2VUY - chains A and B; structure by X-ray diffraction, 3.00 A resolution.

== Chain A (and B) ==
Protein: Glycogen operon protein glgx
Organism: Sulfolobus solfataricus
Notes: EC 3.2.1.-; chain B of this document is another copy of the same molecule, construct and numbering; everything in this record applies to it too
Reference sequence: P95868 (P95868_SULSO); residue numbers follow UniProt; this construct covers 1-718
Chain sequence (718 residues; row label = number of the first residue in the row):
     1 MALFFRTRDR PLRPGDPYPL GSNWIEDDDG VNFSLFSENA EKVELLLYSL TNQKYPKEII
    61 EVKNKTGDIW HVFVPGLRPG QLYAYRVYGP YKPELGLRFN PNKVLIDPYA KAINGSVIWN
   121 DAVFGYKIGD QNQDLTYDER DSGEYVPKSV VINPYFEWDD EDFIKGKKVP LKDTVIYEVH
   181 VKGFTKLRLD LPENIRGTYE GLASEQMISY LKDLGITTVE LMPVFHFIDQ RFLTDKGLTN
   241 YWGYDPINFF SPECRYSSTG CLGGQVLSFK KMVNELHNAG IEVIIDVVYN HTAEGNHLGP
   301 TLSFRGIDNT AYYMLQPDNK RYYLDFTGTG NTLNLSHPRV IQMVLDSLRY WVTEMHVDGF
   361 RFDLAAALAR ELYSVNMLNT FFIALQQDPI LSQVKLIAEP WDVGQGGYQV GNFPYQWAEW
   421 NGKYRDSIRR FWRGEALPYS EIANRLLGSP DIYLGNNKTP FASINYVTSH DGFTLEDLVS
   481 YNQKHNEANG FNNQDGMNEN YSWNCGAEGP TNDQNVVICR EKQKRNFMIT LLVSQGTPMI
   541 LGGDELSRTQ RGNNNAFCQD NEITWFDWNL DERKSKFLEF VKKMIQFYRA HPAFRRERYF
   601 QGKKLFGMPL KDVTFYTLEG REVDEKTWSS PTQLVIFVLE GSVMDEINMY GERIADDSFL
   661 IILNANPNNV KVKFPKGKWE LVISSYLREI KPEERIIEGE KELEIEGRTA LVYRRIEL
Unresolved in the structure: 1-5 (chain B: 1-7)
Cystine bridges: Cys254-Cys261, Cys505-Cys519
Reported in the primary citation:
  - mutagenesis - D318A: unchanged catalytic activity

== Chain A / chain B interface ==
Pairs across the interface (36; chain A residue first):
  Leu12(A) - Gly651(B)
  Arg13(A) - Met649(B)
  Arg13(A) - Tyr650(B)
  Arg13(A) - Gly651(B)
  Pro14(A) - Asn648(B)
  Pro14(A) - Met649(B)  hydrophobic
  Pro14(A) - Gly651(B)
  Gly67(A) - Tyr415(B)
  Gly67(A) - Asn457(B)  hydrogen bond (backbone-side chain)
  Asp68(A) - Tyr415(B)
  Pro338(A) - Ile383(B)  hydrophobic
  Pro338(A) - Gln386(B)
  Arg339(A) - Gln386(B)
  Ile341(A) - Ile383(B)  hydrophobic
  Gln342(A) - Gln387(B)
  Leu345(A) - Gln387(B)
  Arg349(A) - Gln387(B)  hydrogen bond
  Arg349(A) - Pro389(B)
  Thr380(A) - Thr380(B)  hydrogen bond
  Thr380(A) - Ile383(B)
  Ile383(A) - Pro338(B)  hydrophobic
  Ile383(A) - Thr380(B)
  Gln386(A) - Arg339(B)
  Gln387(A) - Gln342(B)
  Gln387(A) - Leu345(B)
  Gln387(A) - Arg349(B)  hydrogen bond
  Gln387(A) - Gln387(B)
  Pro389(A) - Arg349(B)
  Tyr415(A) - Gly67(B)
  Tyr415(A) - Asp68(B)
  Asn457(A) - Gly67(B)  hydrogen bond (side chain-backbone)
  Asn648(A) - Pro14(B)
  Met649(A) - Arg13(B)
  Tyr650(A) - Arg13(B)
  Gly651(A) - Leu12(B)
  Gly651(A) - Pro14(B)
Also at the interface, not in a pair above, chain A (29 interface residues in all): Tyr18, Lys65, Asp346, Leu378, Ala384, Asp388, Gln393
Also at the interface, not in a pair above, chain B (31 interface residues in all): Tyr18, Lys65, Ile341, Asp346, Leu378, Ala384, Asp388, Ser392, Gln393, Ile647

== Overview ==
Chain A and chain B form an interface of 29 and 31 residues respectively, with 5 hydrogen bonds. Polar pairs
include Gly67(A)-Asn457(B), Arg349(A)-Gln387(B) and Thr380(A)-Thr380(B). From the paper: D318A of chain A
leaves catalytic activity unchanged.
Chain A and chain B are both Glycogen operon protein glgx (Sulfolobus solfataricus); the structure, Crystal
structure of Glycogen Debranching exzyme TreX from Sulfolobus solfatarius, was determined by X-ray
diffraction, deposited together with 2VNC and 2VR5.
